6GB7 - chains A and B of the 4 polymer chains in the assembly; structure by X-ray diffraction, 2.15 A resolution.

== Chain A ==
Name: H-2 class I histocompatibility antigen, D-B alpha chain
From: Mus musculus
UniProt: P01899 (HA11_MOUSE); residues 1-338 here correspond to UniProt positions 25-362 (UniProt number = residue number + 24)
Amino-acid sequence (338 residues; row label = number of the first residue in the row):
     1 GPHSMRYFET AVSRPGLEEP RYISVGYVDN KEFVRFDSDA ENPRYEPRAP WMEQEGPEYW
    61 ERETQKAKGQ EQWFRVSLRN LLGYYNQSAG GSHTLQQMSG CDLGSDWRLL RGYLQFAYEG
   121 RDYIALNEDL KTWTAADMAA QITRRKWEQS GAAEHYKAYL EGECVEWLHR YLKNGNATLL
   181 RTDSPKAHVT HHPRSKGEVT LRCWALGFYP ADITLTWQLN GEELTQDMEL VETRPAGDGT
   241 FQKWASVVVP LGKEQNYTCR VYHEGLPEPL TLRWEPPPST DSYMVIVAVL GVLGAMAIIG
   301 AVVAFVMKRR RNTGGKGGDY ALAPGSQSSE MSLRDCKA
Not modelled in the structure: 177-178, 195-196, 276-338
Cystine bridges: C101-C164, C203-C259
Reported in the primary citation:
  - conformationally variable residues (side-chain flip): Y84

== Chain B ==
Name: Beta-2-microglobulin
From: Mus musculus
UniProt: P01887 (B2MG_MOUSE); residues 0-99 here correspond to UniProt positions 20-119 (UniProt number = residue number + 20)
Amino-acid sequence (100 residues; numbered 0 to 99; the number before each row is that of its first residue; numbering starts at 0):
     0 GIQKTPQIQV YSRHPPENGK PNILNCYVTQ FHPPHIEIQM LKNGKKIPKV EMSDMSFSKD
    60 WSFYILAHTE FTPTETDTYA CRVKHDSMAE PKTVYWDRDM
Cystine bridges: C25-C80
Construct notes: cloning artifact (0); variant D85 (Ala105 in P01887)

== Interface between chain A and chain B ==
Contacting residue pairs (56; chain A residue first):
  F8(A) - F56(B)  hydrophobic
  E9(A) - F56(B)
  T10(A) - F56(B)
  T10(A) - F62(B)
  V12(A) - P33(B)  hydrophobic
  R14(A) - H34(B)
  I23(A) - M54(B)  hydrophobic
  Y27(A) - S55(B)
  R35(A) - D53(B)
  R35(A) - M54(B)  hydrogen bond (side chain-backbone)
  R35(A) - S55(B)  hydrogen bond
  R48(A) - D53(B)  salt bridge
  T94(A) - H31(B)
  T94(A) - P33(B)
  Q96(A) - F56(B)
  Q96(A) - W60(B)  hydrogen bond (side chain-backbone)
  Q96(A) - F62(B)
  Q97(A) - F56(B)
  Q97(A) - W60(B)
  M98(A) - F56(B)  hydrophobic
  M98(A) - K58(B)
  M98(A) - W60(B)  hydrophobic
  Q115(A) - W60(B)
  F116(A) - W60(B)
  A117(A) - W60(B)  hydrophobic
  E119(A) - I1(B)
  E119(A) - H31(B)  hydrogen bond (backbone-side chain)
  G120(A) - K3(B)  hydrogen bond (backbone-side chain)
  G120(A) - H31(B)
  G120(A) - W60(B)
  R121(A) - G0(B)  hydrogen bond (side chain-backbone)
  R121(A) - I1(B)
  D122(A) - W60(B)  hydrogen bond
  H192(A) - D98(B)
  R202(A) - D98(B)  hydrogen bond (side chain-backbone)
  R202(A) - M99(B)
  W204(A) - D98(B)
  W204(A) - M99(B)
  V231(A) - Q8(B)
  E232(A) - Q8(B)  hydrogen bond (backbone-side chain)
  E232(A) - T28(B)
  T233(A) - Y26(B)
  R234(A) - Q8(B)  hydrogen bond
  R234(A) - Y10(B)
  R234(A) - Y26(B)
  R234(A) - M99(B)  hydrogen bond (side chain-backbone)
  P235(A) - Y10(B)  hydrogen bond (backbone-side chain)
  P235(A) - N24(B)
  P235(A) - Y26(B)
  A236(A) - R12(B)  hydrogen bond (backbone-side chain)
  A236(A) - N24(B)  hydrogen bond (backbone-side chain)
  G237(A) - R12(B)
  Q242(A) - Y10(B)
  Q242(A) - S11(B)  hydrogen bond (side chain-backbone)
  Q242(A) - R12(B)  hydrogen bond (side chain-backbone)
  W244(A) - M99(B)  hydrogen bond (side chain-backbone)
Interface residues without a listed pair, chain A (36 interface residues in all): R21, V25, E32, D238
Interface residues without a listed pair, chain B (25 interface residues in all): S57, Y63, L65

== Overview ==
The interface between chain A and chain B involves 36 residues on one side and 25 on the other, with 17
hydrogen bonds and 1 salt bridge. Among the polar pairs are R48(A)-D53(B), R35(A)-M54(B) and R35(A)-S55(B).
From the paper: conformational variability at Y84(A).
Here chain A is H-2 class I histocompatibility antigen, D-B alpha chain and chain B is Beta-2-microglobulin,
both from Mus musculus. Entry 6GB7 (Structure of H-2Db with scoop loop from tapasin) was determined by X-ray
diffraction (same publication as 6GB5 and 6GB6).
